6H3G - chains E and F of the 8 polymer chains in the assembly; structure by X-ray diffraction, 2.60 A resolution.

[Chain E (and F)]
Protein: Alcohol oxidase
Organism: Phanerochaete chrysosporium
Notes: chain F of this document is another copy of the same molecule, construct and numbering; everything in this record applies to it too
Reference sequence: T2M2J4 (T2M2J4_PHACH); numbering as in UniProt (aligned over 1-651)
Sequence (651 residues; row label = number of the first residue in the row):
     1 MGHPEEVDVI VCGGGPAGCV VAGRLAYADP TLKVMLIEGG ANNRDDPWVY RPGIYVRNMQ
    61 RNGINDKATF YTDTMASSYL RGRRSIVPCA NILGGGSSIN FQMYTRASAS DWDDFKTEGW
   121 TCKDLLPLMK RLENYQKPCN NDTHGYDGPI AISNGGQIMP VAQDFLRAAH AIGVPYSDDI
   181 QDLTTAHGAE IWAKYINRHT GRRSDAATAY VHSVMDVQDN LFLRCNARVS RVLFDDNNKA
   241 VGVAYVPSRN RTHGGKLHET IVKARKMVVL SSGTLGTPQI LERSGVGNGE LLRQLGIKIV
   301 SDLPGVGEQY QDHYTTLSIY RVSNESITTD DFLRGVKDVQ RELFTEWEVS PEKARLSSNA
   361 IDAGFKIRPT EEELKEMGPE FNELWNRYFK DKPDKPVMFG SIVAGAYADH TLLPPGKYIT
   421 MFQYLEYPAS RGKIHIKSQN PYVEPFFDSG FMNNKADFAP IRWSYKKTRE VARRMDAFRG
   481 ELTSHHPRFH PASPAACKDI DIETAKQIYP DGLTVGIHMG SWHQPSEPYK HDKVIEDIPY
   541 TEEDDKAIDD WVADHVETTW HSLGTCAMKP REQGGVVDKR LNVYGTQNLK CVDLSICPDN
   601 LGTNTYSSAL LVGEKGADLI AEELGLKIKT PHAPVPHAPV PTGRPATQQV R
Not modelled in the structure: 1-3, 641-651 (chain F: 1, 642, 649-651)
Residues lining bound ligands: FAD (flavin-adenine dinucleotide): Gly13, Gly14, Gly15, Pro16, Ala17, Ile37, Glu38, Gly39, Gly40, Met59, Cys89, Ala90, Asn91, Ile92, Gly95, Gly96, Ser97, Ile99, Asn100, Phe101, Gln102, Met103, Tyr195, Ala227, Arg228, Val229, Ser271, Ser272, Gly273, Gly276, Ile280, Thr559, Trp560, His561, Asp593, Leu594, Asn604, Thr605, Tyr606, Ser607, Ala609
Reported in the primary citation:
  - catalytic residues: His561, Asn604
  - specificity-determining residues: Leu317
  - specificity-determining residues: Phe101, Met103 (proposed by the authors, not directly observed)
  - mutagenesis - M103S: increased catalytic activity on glycerol
  - mutagenesis - F101N, F101S: unchanged stability
  - mutagenesis - F101N, F101S, M103S: unchanged expression
  - binding site for flavin-adenine dinucleotide: His561, Asn604
  - mutagenesis - F101S: increased catalytic activity on ethanol
  - mutagenesis - F101N: increased catalytic activity on propanol
  - mutagenesis - F101N, F101S, M103S: increased catalytic activity on (R)-(-)-1,2-propanediol

[Chain E / chain F interface]
Residue-residue contacts - 54 pairs, chain E then chain F:
  Ala41(E) - Gln163(F)
  Asn42(E) - Gln163(F)  hydrogen bond (backbone-side chain)
  Arg44(E) - Pro138(F)
  Arg44(E) - Gln648(F)
  Asp45(E) - Gln648(F)
  Pro47(E) - Gln157(F)
  Tyr50(E) - Lys353(F)
  Asp66(E) - Arg167(F)  salt bridge
  Arg202(E) - Lys353(F)
  Met215(E) - Pro138(F)
  Asp216(E) - Pro138(F)
  Asp216(E) - Pro645(F)
  Asp216(E) - Ala646(F)
  Asp216(E) - Thr647(F)
  Asp216(E) - Gln648(F)
  Asp219(E) - Cys139(F)
  Asp219(E) - Asn140(F)  hydrogen bond (backbone-side chain)
  Leu221(E) - Asn140(F)  hydrogen bond (backbone-side chain)
  Phe222(E) - Asn140(F)
  Leu223(E) - Tyr176(F)
  Arg224(E) - His170(F)
  Arg224(E) - Tyr176(F)
  Asn226(E) - Gln163(F)  hydrogen bond
  Asn226(E) - Arg167(F)  hydrogen bond
  Tyr245(E) - His170(F)
  Pro247(E) - His170(F)
  Arg249(E) - Arg167(F)
  Arg249(E) - Asp476(F)  salt bridge
  Arg249(E) - His531(F)
  Arg251(E) - Ala171(F)
  Arg251(E) - Arg474(F)  hydrogen bond (side chain-backbone)
  Arg251(E) - Met475(F)
  Arg251(E) - Asp476(F)  salt bridge
  Arg251(E) - Tyr529(F)  hydrogen bond
  Arg251(E) - His531(F)  hydrogen bond (side chain-backbone)
  Arg251(E) - Ile535(F)
  Thr252(E) - Ala171(F)
  Thr252(E) - Arg474(F)  hydrogen bond (backbone-side chain)
  Thr252(E) - Ile535(F)
  His253(E) - Arg474(F)
  His253(E) - Ile535(F)
  His253(E) - Glu536(F)
  His253(E) - Asp537(F)  salt bridge
  Gly254(E) - Ile535(F)  hydrogen bond (backbone-backbone)
  Gly255(E) - Val534(F)
  His258(E) - His170(F)
  Glu348(E) - Val349(F)
  Glu348(E) - Ser350(F)
  Glu348(E) - Lys353(F)  salt bridge
  Val349(E) - Val349(F)  hydrophobic
  Pro634(E) - Thr647(F)
  Pro636(E) - Thr647(F)
  Pro636(E) - Gln648(F)
  His637(E) - Gln648(F)  hydrogen bond
Interface residues without a listed pair, chain E (40 interface residues in all): Ile64, Ser213, Val217, Gln218, Asn220, Val246, Ser248, Thr260, Trp347, Val635
Interface residues without a listed pair, chain F (31 interface residues in all): Asn141, Asp164, Arg198, Glu325, Lys533, Arg644

[Overview]
The interface between chain E and chain F involves 40 residues on one side and 31 on the other, with 11
hydrogen bonds and 5 salt bridges. Polar pairs include Asp66(E)-Arg167(F), Arg249(E)-Asp476(F) and
Arg251(E)-Asp476(F). From the paper: catalytic residues His561(E) and Asn604(E); F101N, F101S and M103S of
chain E increase catalytic activity on (R)-(-)-1,2-propanediol.
Both chains are Alcohol oxidase (Phanerochaete chrysosporium). Entry 6H3G (Alcohol oxidase from Phanerochaete
chrysosporium) was determined by X-ray diffraction, deposited together with 6H3O.
